Entry 8VW3 (electron microscopy, 3.47 A resolution); this record covers chains A and F of the 6 polymer chains in the assembly.

Chain A (and F):
Protein: Copia VLP protein
Notes: chain F of this document is another copy of the same molecule, construct and numbering; everything in this record applies to it too
Reference sequence: P04146 (COPIA_DROME); residues 0-269 here correspond to UniProt positions 1-270 (UniProt number = residue number + 1)
Sequence (270 residues; each row starts with the number of its first residue; numbering starts at 0):
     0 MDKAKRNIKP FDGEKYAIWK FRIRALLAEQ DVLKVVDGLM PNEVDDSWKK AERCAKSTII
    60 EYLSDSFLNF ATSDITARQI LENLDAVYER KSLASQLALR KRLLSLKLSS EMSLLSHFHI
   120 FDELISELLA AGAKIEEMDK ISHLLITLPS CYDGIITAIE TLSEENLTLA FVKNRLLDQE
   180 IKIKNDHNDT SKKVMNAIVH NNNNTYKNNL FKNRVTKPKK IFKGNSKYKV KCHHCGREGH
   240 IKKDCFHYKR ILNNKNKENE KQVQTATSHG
Unresolved in the structure: 0-2, 187-269
UniProt features mapped onto this chain:
  - zinc finger: Val229 to His246 (CCHC-type)

Interface between chain A and chain F:
Residue-residue contacts (24):
  Arg5(A) with Arg5(F)
  Pro9(A) with Asn6(F)
  Ser56(A) with Lys4(F), hydrogen bond (backbone-side chain)
  Ile59(A) with Phe20(F), hydrophobic; Arg21(F), hydrogen bond (backbone-side chain)
  Glu60(A) with Lys4(F); Asn6(F), hydrogen bond (backbone-side chain)
  Leu62(A) with Asn6(F); Arg21(F), hydrogen bond (backbone-side chain)
  Ser63(A) with Arg21(F)
  Asp64(A) with Ile17(F); Arg21(F), salt bridge
  Ser65(A) with His118(F)
  Leu67(A) with Ile17(F), hydrophobic; Phe20(F), hydrophobic; Arg21(F)
  Asn68(A) with His118(F)
  Ala70(A) with Phe20(F)
  Arg89(A) with Asn173(F); Leu176(F); Asp177(F), salt bridge; Ile180(F)
  Ser91(A) with Asp177(F)
  Ser94(A) with Ile180(F)
Interface residues without a listed pair, chain A (22 interface residues in all): Arg52, Phe66, Thr71, Val86, Tyr87, Ala93, Ala97
Interface residues without a listed pair, chain F (17 interface residues in all): Lys8, Ala24, Asp30, Leu114, Ser125, Asn184

Summary:
22 residues of chain A and 17 residues of chain F are in contact, with 4 hydrogen bonds and 2 salt bridges.
Polar contacts include Asp64(A)-Arg21(F), Arg89(A)-Asp177(F) and Ser56(A)-Lys4(F).
Both chains are Copia VLP protein. Entry 8VW3 (Structure of the non-symmetric capsomer of the Drosophila
retrotransposon Copia capsid) was determined by electron microscopy (same publication as 8VVW, 8VVZ and 8VWG).
